4LFB - chains A and C of the 21 polymer chains in the assembly; structure by X-ray diffraction, 3.01 A resolution.

== Chain A ==
Molecule: 16S rRNA
Organism: Thermus thermophilus
Sequence (1522 nucleotides; row label = number of the first residue in the row; note: 42 numbers in that range are skipped by the numbering (no residue carries them; nothing is unmodelled there); a row labelled like 190A-190L holds insertion residues (190A, then the next letters in order); numbering starts at 0):
     0 UUUGUUGGAGAGUUUGAUCCUGGCUCAGGGUGAACGCUGGCGGCGUGCCU
    50 AAGACAUGCAAGUCGUGCGGG
    73 CCGCGGGGUUUU
    88 ACUCCG
    95 UGGUC
   101 AGCGGCGGACGGGUGAGUAACGCGUGGGU
  129A G
   130 ACCUACCCGGAAGAGGGGGACAACCCGGGGAAACUCGGGCUAAUCCCCCA
   180 UGUGGACCCGC
190A-190L CCCUUGGGGUGU
   191 GUCCAAAGGGCUUU
   216 GCCCGCUUCCGGAUGGGCCCGCGUCCCAUCAGCUAGUUGGUGGGGUAAUG
   266 GCCCACCAAGGCGACGACGGGUAGCCGGUCUGAGAGGAUGGCCGGCCACA
   316 GGGGCACUGAGACACGGGCCCCACUCCUACGGGAGGCAGCAGUUAGGAAU
   366 CUUCCGCAAUGGGCGCAAGCCUGACGGAGCGACGCCGCUUGGAGGAAGAA
   416 GCCCUUCGGGGUGUAAACUCCUGAA
   442 CCCGGGACGAAACCCCCGACGA
   474 GGGGACUGACGGUACCGGG
   494 GUAAUAGCGCCGGCCAACUCCGUGCCAGCAGCCGCGGUAAUACGGAGGGC
   544 GCGAGCGUUACCCGGAUUCACUGGGCGUAAAGGGCGUGUAGGCGGCCUGG
   594 GGCGUCCCAUGUGAAAGACCACGGCUCAACCGUGGGGGAGCGUGGGAUAC
   644 GCUCAGGCUAGACGGUGGGAGAGGGUGGUGGAAUUCCCGGAGUAGCGGUG
   694 AAAUGCGCAGAUACCGGGAGGAACGCCGAUGGCGAAGGCAGCCACCUGGU
   744 CCACCCGUGACGCUGAGGCGCGAAAGCGUGGGGAGCAAACCGGAUUAGAU
   794 ACCCGGGUAGUCCACGCCCUAAACGAUGCGCGCUAGGUCUCUGGGUCU
   848 CCUGGGGGCCGAAGCUAACGCGUUAAGCGCGCCGCCUGGGGAGUACGGCC
   898 GCAAGGCUGAAACUCAAAGGAAUUGACGGGGGCCCGCACAAGCGGUGGAG
   948 CAUGUGGUUUAAUUCGAAGXAACGCGAAGAACCUUACCAGGCCUUGACAU
   998 GCUAGG
 1003A G
  1004 AACCCGGGUGAAAGCCUGGGGUGCCCC
1030A-1030D GCGA
  1031 GGGGAGCCCUAGCACAGGUGCUGCAUGGCCGUCGUCAGCUCGUGCCGUGA
  1081 GGUGUUGGGUUAAGUCCCGCAACGAGCGCAACCCCCGCCGUUAGUUGCCA
  1131 GCGGUUCGGCCGGGCACUCUAACGGGACUGCCCGCGAAA
  1171 GCGGGAGGAAGGAGGGGACGACGUCUGGUCAGCAUGGCCCUUACGGCCUG
  1221 GGCGACACACGUGCUACAAUGCCCACUACAAAGCGAUGCCACCCGGCAAC
  1271 GGGGAGCUAAUCGCAAAAAGGUGGGCCCAGUUCGGAUUGGGGUCUGCAAC
  1321 CCGACCCCAUGAAGCCGGAAUCGCUAGUAAUCGCGGAUCAG
 1361A C
  1362 CAUGCCGCGGUGAAUACGUUCCCGGGCCUUGUACACACXGCCXGUXACGC
  1412 CAUGGGAGCGGGCUCUACCCGAAGUCGCCGGG
  1446 AGCCUACGGG
  1459 CAGGCGCCGAGGGUAGGGCCCGUGACUGGGGCGAAGUCGUAACAAGGUAG
  1509 CUGUACCGGAAGGUGCGGCUGGAUCCACUCCUUUCU
Unresolved in the structure: 0-4, 1534-1538
Construct notes: conflict C1534 (A2157 in M26923.1), A1535 (C2158 in M26923.1)
Modified residues: PSU (pseudouridine-5'-monophosphate) at position 516, 7MG (7N-methyl-8-hydroguanosine-5'-monophosphate) at position 527, M2G (N2-dimethylguanosine-5'-monophosphate) at position 966, 5MC (5-methylcytidine-5'-monophosphate) at position 967, 2MG (2N-methylguanosine-5'-monophosphate) at position 1207, 5MC (5-methylcytidine-5'-monophosphate) at position 1400, 4OC (4n,o2'-methylcytidine-5'-monophosphate) at position 1402, 5MC (5-methylcytidine-5'-monophosphate) at position 1404, 5MC (5-methylcytidine-5'-monophosphate) at position 1407, UR3 (3-methyluridine-5'-monophoshate) at position 1498, MA6 (6N-dimethyladenosine-5'-monophoshate) at position 1518, MA6 (6N-dimethyladenosine-5'-monophoshate) at position 1519, PSU (pseudouridine-5'-monophosphate) at position 1540, PSU (pseudouridine-5'-monophosphate) at position 1541
Bound ions: Mg2+ site 1 near G9 (its only coordinating residue here); Mg2+ site 2: U12, G22; Mg2+ site 3: U12, C526, A914; K+ site 1 near U14 (its only coordinating residue here); Mg2+ site 4 near G21 (its only coordinating residue here); Mg2+ site 5 near G29 (its only coordinating residue here); Mg2+ site 6: G46, G394 (together with neomycin); Mg2+ site 7 near C48 (its only coordinating residue here); Mg2+ site 8 near A53 (its only coordinating residue here); Mg2+ site 9: G61, U62, G105; Mg2+ site 10: G70, U98; Mg2+ site 11 near U83 (its only coordinating residue here); 86 more Mg2+ sites not listed; 8 more K+ sites not listed
Small-molecule neighbours:
  - neomycin (NMY), molecule 1: U45, G46, G112, G113, C307, C308, G309, C355, A356, A389, C390, G391, G392, A393
  - neomycin (NMY), molecule 2: C58, A59, G371, C372, C386, U387, G388
  - neomycin (NMY), molecule 3: G1405, U1406, 5MC_1407, A1408, C1409, G1489, C1490, G1491, A1492, A1493, G1494, U1495, C1496

== Chain C ==
Name: ribosomal protein S3
Organism: Thermus thermophilus
UniProt: P80372 (CRS3_THET8); residue numbers follow UniProt; this construct covers 1-239
Chain sequence (239 residues; numbered 1 to 239; the number before each row is that of its first residue):
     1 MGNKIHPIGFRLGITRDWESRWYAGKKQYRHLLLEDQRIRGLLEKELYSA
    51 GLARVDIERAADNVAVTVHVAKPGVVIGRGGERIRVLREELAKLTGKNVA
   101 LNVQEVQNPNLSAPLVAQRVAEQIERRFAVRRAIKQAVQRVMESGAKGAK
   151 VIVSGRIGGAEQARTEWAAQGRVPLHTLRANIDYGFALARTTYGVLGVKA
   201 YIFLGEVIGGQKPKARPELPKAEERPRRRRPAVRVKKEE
Unresolved in the structure: 1, 209-239

== How chain A and chain C interact ==
Contacting residue pairs - 67 pairs, chain A then chain C:
  U421(A) - Arg127(C)  hydrogen bond to the base
  A532(A) - Arg156(C)  hydrogen bond to the base
  A532(A) - Gly159(C)  base contact
  A532(A) - Glu161(C)  sugar contact
  A532(A) - Tyr193(C)  base contact
  A1055(A) - Arg156(C)  hydrogen bond to the sugar
  A1055(A) - Glu161(C)  hydrogen bond to the sugar
  A1055(A) - Tyr193(C)  base contact
  U1056(A) - Arg156(C)  sugar contact
  U1056(A) - Glu161(C)  phosphate contact
  U1056(A) - Gln162(C)  phosphate contact
  U1056(A) - Ala163(C)  hydrogen bond to the phosphate
  U1056(A) - Val195(C)  hydrogen bond to the sugar
  G1057(A) - Ser154(C)  hydrogen bond to the phosphate
  G1057(A) - Gly155(C)  hydrogen bond to the phosphate
  G1057(A) - Phe186(C)  sugar contact
  G1057(A) - Leu188(C)  sugar contact
  G1057(A) - Val195(C)  sugar contact
  G1057(A) - Gly197(C)  phosphate contact
  G1058(A) - Ser154(C)  phosphate contact
  G1058(A) - Phe186(C)  sugar contact
  G1058(A) - Lys199(C)  salt bridge to the phosphate
  C1059(A) - Lys199(C)  salt bridge to the phosphate
  C1060(A) - Gly2(C)  base contact
  C1060(A) - Asn3(C)  phosphate contact
  G1061(A) - Gly2(C)  hydrogen bond to the base
  U1062(A) - Gly2(C)  base contact
  U1062(A) - Asn3(C)  hydrogen bond to the base
  G1106(A) - Gly171(C)  phosphate contact
  G1106(A) - Arg172(C)  phosphate contact
  C1107(A) - Arg172(C)  phosphate contact
  C1107(A) - Val173(C)  hydrogen bond to the phosphate
  C1107(A) - Pro174(C)  phosphate contact
  G1108(A) - Pro174(C)  phosphate contact
  G1108(A) - Leu175(C)  hydrogen bond to the phosphate
  G1108(A) - His176(C)  salt bridge to the phosphate
  C1109(A) - His176(C)  salt bridge to the phosphate
  A1111(A) - His176(C)  hydrogen bond to the base
  A1111(A) - Thr177(C)  hydrogen bond to the base
  C1112(A) - His176(C)  hydrogen bond to the base
  C1112(A) - Thr177(C)  base contact
  C1112(A) - Leu178(C)  hydrogen bond to the base
  C1112(A) - Arg179(C)  hydrogen bond to the base
  C1113(A) - Leu178(C)  sugar contact
  C1189(A) - Ile5(C)  sugar contact
  C1189(A) - Phe10(C)  sugar contact
  C1189(A) - His176(C)  sugar contact
  G1190(A) - Lys4(C)  phosphate contact
  G1190(A) - Ile5(C)  hydrogen bond to the phosphate
  G1190(A) - His176(C)  sugar contact
  A1191(A) - Asn3(C)  hydrogen bond to the phosphate
  A1191(A) - Lys4(C)  salt bridge to the phosphate
  C1192(A) - Lys4(C)  salt bridge to the phosphate
  C1192(A) - Trp167(C)  phosphate contact
  G1193(A) - Asn3(C)  base contact
  G1193(A) - Trp167(C)  hydrogen bond to the phosphate
  U1196(A) - Gln162(C)  hydrogen bond to the base
  U1205(A) - Arg190(C)  salt bridge to the phosphate
  U1205(A) - Val195(C)  sugar contact
  G1206(A) - Arg190(C)  salt bridge to the phosphate
  G1206(A) - Thr191(C)  sugar contact
  G1206(A) - Thr192(C)  hydrogen bond to the sugar
  G1206(A) - Tyr193(C)  sugar contact
  G1206(A) - Gly194(C)  hydrogen bond to the sugar
  G1255(A) - Lys26(C)  salt bridge to the phosphate
  A1256(A) - Lys26(C)  salt bridge to the phosphate
  A1279(A) - Lys26(C)  base contact
Interface residues without a listed pair, chain A (32 interface residues in all): U1065, A1110, A1188, A1204
Interface residues without a listed pair, chain C (37 interface residues in all): Ala160, Tyr184, Leu196

== In short ==
32 residues of chain A face 37 of chain C across their interface, with 23 hydrogen bonds and 10 salt bridges.
Among the polar pairs are U421(A)-Arg127(C), A532(A)-Arg156(C) and G1061(A)-Gly2(C). Bound to chain A: 3
copies of neomycin.
Chain A is 16S rRNA and chain C is ribosomal protein S3, both from Thermus thermophilus; the structure,
Crystal Structure of 30S ribosomal subunit from Thermus thermophilus, was determined by X-ray diffraction.
